PDB entry 4C9Z | X-ray diffraction, 1.95 A resolution | chains A and B

Chain A (and B):
Molecule: E3 ubiquitin-protein ligase SIAH1
From: Homo sapiens
Notes: EC 6.3.2.-; fragment: two zinc fingers and substrate binding domain, residues 91-282; chain B of this document is another copy of the same molecule, construct and numbering; everything in this record applies to it too
Reference sequence: Q8IUQ4 (SIAH1_HUMAN); residues 91-282 here = UniProt positions 91-282
Chain sequence (195 residues; row label = number of the first residue in the row):
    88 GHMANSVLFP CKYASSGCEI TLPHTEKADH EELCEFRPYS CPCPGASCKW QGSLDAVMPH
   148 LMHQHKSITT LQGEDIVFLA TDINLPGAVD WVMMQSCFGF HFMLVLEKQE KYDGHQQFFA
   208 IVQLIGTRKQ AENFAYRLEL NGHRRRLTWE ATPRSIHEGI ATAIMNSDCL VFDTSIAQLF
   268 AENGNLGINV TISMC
Disordered / not traced: 88-89 (chain B: 88-94)
Sequence notes: expression tag (88-90)
Ion coordination: Zn2+ site 1: Cys98, Cys105, His117, Cys121; Zn2+ site 2: Cys128, Cys135, His147, His152
Swiss-Prot annotation at these positions:
  - zinc finger: Ser93 to Lys153 (SIAH-type)
  - binding site (Zn(2+)): Cys98, Cys105, His117, Cys121, Cys128, Cys135, His147, His152
  - natural variant: Cys128 (C128F: In BURHAS), Thr168 (T168A: In BURHAS), Gly174 (G174R: In BURHAS)
  - mutagenesis: Arg124 (R124A: In D; does not impair its ability to interact with CACYBP and degrade CTNNB1 and PML; when associated with A-214; A-215; A-231 and A-232), Asp142 (D142A: In E; does not impair its ability to interact with CACYBP and degrade CTNNB1; when associated with A-151), Gln151 (Q151A: In E; does not impair its ability to interact with CACYBP and degrade CTNNB1; when associated with A-142), His152 (H152Y: Abolishes ability to degrade DCC), Glu161 to Asp162 (In A; does not impair its ability to degrade PML while it abolishes its ability to interact with CACYBP and degrade CTNNB1; when associated with A-226 and A-237), Lys198 to Asp200 (Impairs CTNNB1 degradation), His202 (H202Y: No effect), Leu211 (L211R: Abolishes ability to degrade DCC), Thr214 to Arg215 (In D; does not impair its ability to interact with CACYBP and degrade CTNNB1 and PML; when associated with A-124; A-231 and A-232), Arg224 (R224A: In C; does not impair its ability to interact with CACYBP and degrade CTNNB1; when associated with A-233), Glu226 (E226A: In A; does not impair its ability to degrade PML while it abolishes its ability to interact with CACYBP and degrade CTNNB1; when associated with A-161; A-162 and A-237), Arg231 to Arg232 (In D; does not impair its ability to interact with CACYBP and degrade CTNNB1 and PML; when associated with A-124; A-214 and A-215), 5 further mutagenesis entries in UniProt
Reported in the primary citation:
  - self-association interface (contacts with another copy of this molecule): Arg232, Arg233, Thr235, Glu237, Asp255
  - conformationally variable residues (order/disorder transition): Lys198 to Tyr199, Tyr199 to Gly201

Chain A / chain B interface:
Residue-residue contacts - 44 pairs, chain A then chain B:
  Tyr199(A) - Gly201(B)
  Tyr199(A) - His202(B)
  Gly201(A) - Tyr199(B)
  His202(A) - Tyr199(B)
  His202(A) - His202(B)  hydrogen bond
  His202(A) - Gln204(B)
  Gln204(A) - His202(B)
  Gln204(A) - Gln204(B)
  Glu219(A) - Arg231(B)  salt bridge
  Arg231(A) - Glu219(B)
  Arg231(A) - Glu237(B)
  Arg231(A) - Ala238(B)
  Arg231(A) - Thr239(B)
  Arg232(A) - Glu237(B)
  Arg232(A) - Asp255(B)  salt bridge
  Arg233(A) - Thr235(B)
  Arg233(A) - Trp236(B)
  Arg233(A) - Glu237(B)  salt bridge
  Leu234(A) - Thr235(B)
  Thr235(A) - Arg233(B)
  Thr235(A) - Leu234(B)
  Thr235(A) - Thr235(B)  hydrogen bond (backbone-backbone)
  Trp236(A) - Arg232(B)
  Trp236(A) - Arg233(B)
  Trp236(A) - Leu266(B)  hydrophobic
  Glu237(A) - Arg231(B)
  Glu237(A) - Arg232(B)
  Glu237(A) - Arg233(B)  salt bridge
  Ala238(A) - Arg231(B)
  Ala238(A) - Arg232(B)
  Thr239(A) - Arg231(B)
  Thr239(A) - Arg232(B)
  Arg241(A) - Arg232(B)
  Asn253(A) - Ser262(B)
  Ser254(A) - Ile263(B)
  Asp255(A) - Arg232(B)  salt bridge
  Asp255(A) - Leu266(B)
  Asp260(A) - Ser254(B)  hydrogen bond
  Asp260(A) - Val258(B)
  Ser262(A) - Asn253(B)  hydrogen bond (side chain-backbone)
  Ser262(A) - Ser254(B)  hydrogen bond
  Ile263(A) - Asn253(B)
  Ile263(A) - Ser254(B)
  Phe267(A) - Trp236(B)  hydrophobic
Interface residues without a listed pair, chain A (25 interface residues in all): Asp200, Val258, Leu266
Interface residues without a listed pair, chain B (27 interface residues in all): Lys198, Asp200, Arg241, Met252, Asp260, Phe267

Overview:
25 residues of chain A face 27 of chain B across their interface, with 5 hydrogen bonds and 5 salt bridges.
Polar pairs include Glu219(A)-Arg231(B), Arg232(A)-Asp255(B) and Arg233(A)-Glu237(B). The paper reports
conformational variability at Lys198(A) and Tyr199(A); a self-association interface involving Arg232(A),
Arg233(A) and Thr235(A) among others.
Both chains are E3 ubiquitin-protein ligase SIAH1 (Homo sapiens). Entry 4C9Z (Crystal structure of Siah1 at
1.95 A resolution) was determined by X-ray diffraction, deposited together with 4CA1.
